6XNX - chains C and M of the 10 polymer chains in the assembly; structure by electron microscopy, 2.70 A resolution.

# Chain C
Protein: V(D)J recombination-activating protein 1
Source organism: Mus musculus
Notes: EC 3.1.-.-, 2.3.2.27
UniProtKB: P15919 (RAG1_MOUSE); residue numbers follow UniProt; this construct covers 261-1008
Amino-acid sequence (750 residues; row label = number of the first residue in the row):
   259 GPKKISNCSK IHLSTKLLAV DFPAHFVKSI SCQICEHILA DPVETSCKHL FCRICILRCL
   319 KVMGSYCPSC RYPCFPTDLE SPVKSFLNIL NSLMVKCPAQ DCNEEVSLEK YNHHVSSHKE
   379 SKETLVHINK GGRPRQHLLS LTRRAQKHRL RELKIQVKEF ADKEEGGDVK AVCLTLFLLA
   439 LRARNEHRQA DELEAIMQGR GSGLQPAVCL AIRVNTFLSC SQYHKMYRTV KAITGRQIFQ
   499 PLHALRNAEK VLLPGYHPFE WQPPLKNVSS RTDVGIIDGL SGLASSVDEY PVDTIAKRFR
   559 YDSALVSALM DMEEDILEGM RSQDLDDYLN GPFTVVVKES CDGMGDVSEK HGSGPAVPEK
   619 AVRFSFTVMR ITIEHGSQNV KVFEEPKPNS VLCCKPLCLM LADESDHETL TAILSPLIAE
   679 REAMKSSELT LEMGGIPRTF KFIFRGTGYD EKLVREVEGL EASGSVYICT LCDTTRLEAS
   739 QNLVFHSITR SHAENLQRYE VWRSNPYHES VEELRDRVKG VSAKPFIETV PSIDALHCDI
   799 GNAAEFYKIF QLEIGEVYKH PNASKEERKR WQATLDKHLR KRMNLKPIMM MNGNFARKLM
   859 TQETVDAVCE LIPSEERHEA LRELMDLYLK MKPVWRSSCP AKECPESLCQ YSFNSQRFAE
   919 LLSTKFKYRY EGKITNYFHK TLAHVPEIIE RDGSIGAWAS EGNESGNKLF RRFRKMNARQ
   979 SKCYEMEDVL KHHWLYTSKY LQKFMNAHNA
Unresolved in the structure: 259-459, 1008
Sequence notes: expression tag (259-260); engineered mutation Val-649 (Glu in P15919), Met-848 (Arg in P15919)
Ion coordination: Mg2+ site 1: Gly-601 (shared with 2 residues of chain x); Mg2+ site 2: Glu-662, Asp-708 (shared with 1 residue of chain J); Zn2+: Cys-727, Cys-730, His-937, His-942
Curated features (UniProtKB/Swiss-Prot):
  - zinc finger: Cys-290 to Arg-329 (RING-type), Leu-351 to Lys-380 (RAG1-type)
  - DNA-binding region: Gly-389 to Gln-456 (NBD)
  - binding site (Zn(2+)): Cys-266, His-270, Cys-290, Cys-293, His-295, Cys-305, His-307, Cys-310, Cys-313, Cys-325, Cys-328, Cys-355, Cys-360, His-372, His-376
  - binding site (a divalent metal cation): Asp-600, Asp-708, Glu-962
  - site: Trp-893 (Essential for DNA hairpin formation, participates in base-stacking interactions near the cleavage site)
Reported in the primary citation:
  - binding site for 12RSS integration strand DNA: Met-847, Met-848
  - mutagenesis - E649V/R848M: increased catalytic activity on disintegration

# Chain M
Molecule: 12RSS signal top strand DNA
Sequence (34 nucleotides; each row starts with the number of its first residue):
    17 CACAGTGGTA GTAGGCTGTA CAAAAACCTC GACC
Unresolved in the structure: 33-50

# Chain C / chain M interface
Contacting residue pairs - 23 pairs, chain C then chain M:
  Asn-473(C) with DG21(M), phosphate contact
  Phe-475(C) with DG21(M), phosphate contact
  Lys-645(C) with DC19(M), phosphate contact; DA20(M), salt bridge to the phosphate
  Pro-646(C) with DC19(M), phosphate contact
  Asn-647(C) with DA18(M), sugar contact; DC19(M), sugar contact
  Ser-648(C) with DC19(M), hydrogen bond to the phosphate; DA20(M), hydrogen bond to the phosphate
  Leu-650(C) with DA20(M), sugar contact
  Asn-852(C) with DA18(M), hydrogen bond to the base; DC19(M), base contact
  Arg-855(C) with DA18(M), salt bridge to the phosphate
  Pro-891(C) with DC17(M), base contact
  Arg-894(C) with DC17(M), sugar contact; DA18(M), salt bridge to the phosphate
  Ser-895(C) with DC17(M), sugar contact
  Ser-896(C) with DC17(M), phosphate contact
  Glu-901(C) with DC17(M), phosphate contact
  Glu-959(C) with DA18(M), base contact
  Ser-963(C) with DA18(M), base contact
  Arg-970(C) with DT22(M), salt bridge to the phosphate
  Tyr-994(C) with DA20(M), phosphate contact
Also at the interface, not in a pair above, chain C (22 interface residues in all): Pro-644, Val-649, Asp-797, Lys-890

# Summary
Chain C and chain M form an interface of 22 and 6 residues respectively; the contacts include 3 hydrogen bonds
and 4 salt bridges. Polar pairs include Asn-852(C)/DA18(M), Ser-648(C)/DC19(M) and Ser-648(C)/DA20(M). From
the paper: a binding site for 12RSS integration strand DNA at Met-847(C) and Met-848(C); E649V/R848M of chain
C increase catalytic activity on disintegration.
Chain C is V(D)J recombination-activating protein 1 (Mus musculus) and chain M is 12RSS signal top strand DNA;
the structure, Structure of RAG1 (R848M/E649V)-RAG2-DNA Strand Transfer Complex (Dynamic-Form), was determined
by electron microscopy (same publication as 6XNY and 6XNZ).
